Entry 7YNC (electron microscopy, 3.14 A resolution); this record covers chains A and C of the 3 polymer chains in the assembly.

[Chain A]
Protein: CRISPR-associated RAMP family protein
From: Desulfonema ishimotonii
Reference sequence: A0A401FT36 (A0A401FT36_9DELT); numbering as in UniProt (aligned over 1-1601)
Amino-acid sequence (1601 residues; numbered 1 to 1601; the number before each row is that of its first residue):
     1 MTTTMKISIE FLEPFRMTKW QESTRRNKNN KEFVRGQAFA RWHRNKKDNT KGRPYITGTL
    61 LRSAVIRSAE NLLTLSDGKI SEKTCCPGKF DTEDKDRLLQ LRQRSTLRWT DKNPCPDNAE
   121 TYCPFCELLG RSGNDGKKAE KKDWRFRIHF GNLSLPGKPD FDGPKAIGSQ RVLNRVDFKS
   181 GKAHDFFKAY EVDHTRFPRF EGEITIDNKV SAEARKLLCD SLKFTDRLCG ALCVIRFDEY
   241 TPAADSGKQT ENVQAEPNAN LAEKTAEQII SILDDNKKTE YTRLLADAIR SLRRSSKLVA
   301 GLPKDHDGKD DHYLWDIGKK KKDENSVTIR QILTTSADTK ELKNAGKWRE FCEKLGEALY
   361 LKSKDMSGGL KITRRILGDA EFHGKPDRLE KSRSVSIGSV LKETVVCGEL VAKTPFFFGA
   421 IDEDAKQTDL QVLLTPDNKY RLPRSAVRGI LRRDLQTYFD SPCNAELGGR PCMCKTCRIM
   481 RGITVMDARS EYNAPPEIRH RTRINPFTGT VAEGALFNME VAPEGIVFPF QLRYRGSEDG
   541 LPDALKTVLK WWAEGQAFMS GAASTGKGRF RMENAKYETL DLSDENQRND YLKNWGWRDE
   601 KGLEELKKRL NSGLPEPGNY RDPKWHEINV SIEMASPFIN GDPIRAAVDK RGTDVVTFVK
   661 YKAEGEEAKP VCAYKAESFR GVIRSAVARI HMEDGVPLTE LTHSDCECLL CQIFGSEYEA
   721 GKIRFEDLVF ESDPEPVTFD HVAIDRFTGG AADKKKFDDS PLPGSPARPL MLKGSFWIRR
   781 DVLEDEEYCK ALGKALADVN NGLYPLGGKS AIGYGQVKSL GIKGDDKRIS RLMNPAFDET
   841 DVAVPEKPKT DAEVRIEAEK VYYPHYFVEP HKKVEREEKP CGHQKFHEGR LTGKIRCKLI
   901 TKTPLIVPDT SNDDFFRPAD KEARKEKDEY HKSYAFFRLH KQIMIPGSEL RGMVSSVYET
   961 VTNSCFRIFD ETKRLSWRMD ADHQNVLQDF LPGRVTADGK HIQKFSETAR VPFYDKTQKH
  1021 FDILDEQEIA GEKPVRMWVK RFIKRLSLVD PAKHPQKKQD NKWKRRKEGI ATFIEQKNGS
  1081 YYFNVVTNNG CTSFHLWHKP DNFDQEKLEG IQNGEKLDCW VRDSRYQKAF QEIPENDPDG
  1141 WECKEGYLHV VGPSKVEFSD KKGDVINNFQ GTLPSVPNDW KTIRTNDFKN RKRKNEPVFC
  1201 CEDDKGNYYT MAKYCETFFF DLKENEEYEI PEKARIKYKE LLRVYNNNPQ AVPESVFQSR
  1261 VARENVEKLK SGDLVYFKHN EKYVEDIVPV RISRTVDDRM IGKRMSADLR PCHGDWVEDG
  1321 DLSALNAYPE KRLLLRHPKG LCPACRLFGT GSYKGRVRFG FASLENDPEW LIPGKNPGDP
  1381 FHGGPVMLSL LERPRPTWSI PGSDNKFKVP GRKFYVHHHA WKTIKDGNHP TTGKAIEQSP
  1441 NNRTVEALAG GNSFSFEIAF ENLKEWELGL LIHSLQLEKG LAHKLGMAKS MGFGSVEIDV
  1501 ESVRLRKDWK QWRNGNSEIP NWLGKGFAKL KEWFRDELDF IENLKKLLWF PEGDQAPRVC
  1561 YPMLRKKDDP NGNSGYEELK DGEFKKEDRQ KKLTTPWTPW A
Unresolved in the structure: 132-144, 239-259, 367-378, 1317-1335

[Chain C]
Molecule: Target RNA-3
From: Desulfonema ishimotonii
Sequence (47 nucleotides; numbered -10 to 37; 1 number in that range is skipped by the numbering (no residue carries it; nothing is unmodelled there); the number before each row is that of its first residue; numbers below 1 keep their minus sign (A-10 is residue -10)):
   -10 AGCUCGUUAG
     1 UAACGAUGUU GUUCAAGUUC CUCAAGGCAC UGUAGUU
Unresolved in the structure: -10 to -4, 26-37

[Chain A / chain C interface]
Contacting residue pairs (67):
  Lys182(A) - C23(C)  base contact
  Tyr281(A) - A15(C)  hydrogen bond to the phosphate
  Arg283(A) - U19(C)  sugar contact
  Arg283(A) - C20(C)  salt bridge to the phosphate
  His306(A) - U13(C)  sugar contact
  Tyr360(A) - C20(C)  phosphate contact
  Lys364(A) - C20(C)  salt bridge to the phosphate
  Asp379(A) - A24(C)  base contact
  Asp379(A) - A25(C)  hydrogen bond to the sugar
  Ala380(A) - A25(C)  sugar contact
  Asp429(A) - C20(C)  base contact
  Val511(A) - G17(C)  base contact
  Ala512(A) - U18(C)  hydrogen bond to the sugar
  Glu513(A) - U18(C)  sugar contact
  Gly514(A) - U18(C)  hydrogen bond to the sugar
  Gly514(A) - U19(C)  phosphate contact
  Gly514(A) - C20(C)  hydrogen bond to the sugar
  Ala515(A) - U18(C)  hydrogen bond to the sugar
  Leu516(A) - U18(C)  base contact
  Leu516(A) - U19(C)  hydrogen bond to the sugar
  Leu516(A) - C20(C)  sugar contact
  Phe517(A) - C20(C)  base contact
  Asp654(A) - C14(C)  base contact
  Glu717(A) - U22(C)  hydrogen bond to the sugar
  Glu717(A) - C23(C)  sugar contact
  Tyr718(A) - C23(C)  sugar contact
  Ala751(A) - G11(C)  base contact
  Ala752(A) - U12(C)  sugar contact
  Asp753(A) - U12(C)  sugar contact
  Lys754(A) - U12(C)  hydrogen bond to the sugar
  Lys754(A) - U13(C)  phosphate contact
  Lys754(A) - C14(C)  hydrogen bond to the sugar
  Lys754(A) - A15(C)  sugar contact
  Lys755(A) - U12(C)  sugar contact
  Lys755(A) - C14(C)  base contact
  Lys756(A) - U12(C)  base contact
  Lys756(A) - U13(C)  hydrogen bond to the sugar
  Lys756(A) - C14(C)  sugar contact
  Phe757(A) - C14(C)  base contact
  Ala981(A) - A3(C)  hydrogen bond to the sugar
  Asp982(A) - A3(C)  base contact
  His983(A) - U1(C)  salt bridge to the phosphate
  His983(A) - A2(C)  phosphate contact
  His983(A) - A3(C)  base contact
  Gln984(A) - A2(C)  phosphate contact
  Phe1042(A) - A-2(C)  phosphate contact
  Arg1065(A) - U-3(C)  base contact
  Asp1123(A) - U-3(C)  phosphate contact
  Arg1125(A) - G-1(C)  hydrogen bond to the sugar
  Glu1157(A) - G5(C)  sugar contact
  Glu1157(A) - A6(C)  sugar contact
  Phe1158(A) - A6(C)  sugar contact
  Ser1159(A) - U7(C)  sugar contact
  Ser1159(A) - G8(C)  phosphate contact
  Asp1160(A) - G8(C)  hydrogen bond to the phosphate
  Lys1161(A) - G8(C)  salt bridge to the phosphate
  Pro1249(A) - U9(C)  sugar contact
  Gln1250(A) - G8(C)  hydrogen bond to the base
  Gln1250(A) - U9(C)  sugar contact
  Leu1390(A) - U9(C)  base contact
  Glu1392(A) - U10(C)  sugar contact
  Asn1441(A) - U10(C)  hydrogen bond to the phosphate
  Arg1443(A) - U10(C)  base contact
  Arg1443(A) - G11(C)  base contact
  Leu1564(A) - U7(C)  base contact
  Leu1564(A) - G8(C)  base contact
  Arg1565(A) - U7(C)  salt bridge to the phosphate
Other interface residues (no listed pair), chain A (56 interface residues in all): Asp307, Tyr313, Leu987, Glu1007, Arg1041, Gln1127, Arg1395, Lys1567, Glu1577
Other interface residues (no listed pair), chain C (26 interface residues in all): C4

[In short]
56 residues of chain A face 26 of chain C across their interface; the contacts include 16 hydrogen bonds and 5
salt bridges. Among the polar pairs are Gln1250(A)-G8(C), Asp379(A)-A25(C) and Ala512(A)-U18(C).
Here chain A is CRISPR-associated RAMP family protein and chain C is Target RNA-3, both from Desulfonema
ishimotonii. Entry 7YNC (Cryo-EM structure of Cas7-11-crRNA bound to target RNA-3) was determined by electron
microscopy, deposited together with 7YN9, 7YNA, 7YNB and 7YND.
